7R5R - chains C and J of the 12 polymer chains in the assembly; structure by electron microscopy, 2.44 A resolution.

# Chain C
Protein: Histone H2A type 1-C
Organism: Homo sapiens
UniProt: Q93077 (H2A1C_HUMAN); residues 0-129 here correspond to UniProt positions 1-130 (UniProt number = residue number + 1)
Chain sequence (130 residues; each row starts with the number of its first residue; numbering starts at 0):
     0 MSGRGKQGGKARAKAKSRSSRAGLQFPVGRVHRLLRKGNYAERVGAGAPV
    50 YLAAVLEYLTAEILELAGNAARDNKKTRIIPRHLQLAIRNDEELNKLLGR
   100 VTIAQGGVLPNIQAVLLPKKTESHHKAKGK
Unresolved in the structure: 0-13, 112-129
Curated features (UniProtKB/Swiss-Prot):
  - modified residue: Ser1 (N-acetylserine), Arg3 (Citrulline), Lys5 (N6-(2-hydroxyisobutyryl)lysine), Lys9 (N6-(2-hydroxyisobutyryl)lysine), Lys13 (N6-(beta-hydroxybutyryl)lysine), Lys36 (N6-(2-hydroxyisobutyryl)lysine), Lys74 (N6-(2-hydroxyisobutyryl)lysine), Lys75 (N6-(2-hydroxyisobutyryl)lysine), Lys95 (N6-(2-hydroxyisobutyryl)lysine), Gln104 (N5-methylglutamine), Lys118 (N6-(2-hydroxyisobutyryl)lysine), Lys119 (N6-crotonyllysine), Thr120 (Phosphothreonine), Lys125 (N6-crotonyllysine)
  - cross-link (Glycyl lysine isopeptide (Lys-Gly)): Lys13 (interchain with G-Cter in ubiquitin), Lys15 (interchain with G-Cter in ubiquitin), Lys119 (interchain with G-Cter in ubiquitin)

# Chain J
Molecule: 171-nt DNA strand
Sequence (171 nucleotides; each row starts with the number of its first residue; numbers below 1 keep their minus sign (DC-97 is residue -97)):
   -97 CCGCTTTGAGGCCTTCGTTGGAAACGGGAATATGTTCACATAAAAACTAG
   -47 ACAGAAGCATTCTCAGAAACTTCTATGTGATGTTTGCATTCAACTCATAG
     3 AGTTGAACATTCCTTTTCATAGAGCAGTTTTGAAACACTCTTTTTGTAGT
    53 ATCTGGAATTGGACATTTGGA
Unresolved in the structure: -97 to -69, 65-73

# How chain C and chain J interact
Pairs across the interface (12):
  Arg29(C) - DG48(J)  phosphate contact
  Arg29(C) - DT49(J)  salt bridge to the phosphate
  Arg42(C) - DC38(J)  sugar contact
  Arg42(C) - DA39(J)  phosphate contact
  Val43(C) - DC38(J)  sugar contact
  Val43(C) - DA39(J)  hydrogen bond to the phosphate
  Gly44(C) - DC38(J)  phosphate contact
  Ala45(C) - DC38(J)  hydrogen bond to the phosphate
  Lys75(C) - DA59(J)  salt bridge to the phosphate
  Thr76(C) - DG57(J)  sugar contact
  Thr76(C) - DG58(J)  hydrogen bond to the phosphate
  Arg77(C) - DG58(J)  hydrogen bond to the phosphate
Also at the interface, not in a pair above, chain C (9 interface residues in all): Glu41

# Summary
Chain C and chain J form an interface of 9 and 7 residues respectively, with 4 hydrogen bonds and 2 salt
bridges. Among the polar pairs are Val43(C)-DA39(J), Ala45(C)-DC38(J) and Thr76(C)-DG58(J).
Chain C is Histone H2A type 1-C (Homo sapiens) and chain J is a 171-nt DNA strand; the structure, Structure of
the human CCAN CENP-A alpha-satellite complex, was determined by electron microscopy, deposited together with
7PB4, 7PB8, 7PII, 7PKN, 7R5S, 7R5V, 7YWX and 7YYH.
